Entry 7NDT (X-ray diffraction, 3.00 A resolution); this record covers chains AAA and CCC of the 10 polymer chains in the assembly.

[Chain AAA]
Molecule: HLA class I histocompatibility antigen, alpha chain E
From: Homo sapiens
UniProtKB: P13747 (HLAE_HUMAN); the author numbering skips numbers that UniProt does not, so the offset changes along the chain: 1-221 = UniProt 22-242; 226-280 = UniProt 243-297
Sequence (277 residues; each row starts with the number of its first residue; note: 4 numbers in that range are skipped by the numbering (no residue carries them; nothing is unmodelled there); numbering starts at 0):
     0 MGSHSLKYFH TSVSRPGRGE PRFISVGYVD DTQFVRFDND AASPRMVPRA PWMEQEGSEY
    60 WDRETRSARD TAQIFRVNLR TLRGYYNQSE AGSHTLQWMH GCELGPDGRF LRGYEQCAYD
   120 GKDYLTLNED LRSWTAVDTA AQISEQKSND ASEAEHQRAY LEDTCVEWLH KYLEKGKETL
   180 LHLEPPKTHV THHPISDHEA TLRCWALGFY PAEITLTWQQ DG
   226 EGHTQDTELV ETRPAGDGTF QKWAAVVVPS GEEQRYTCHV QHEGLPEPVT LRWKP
Unresolved in the structure: 0-1, 226-229
Sequence notes: initiating methionine (0); conflict Cys116 (Phe137 in P13747)
Disulfide bonds: Cys101-Cys164, Cys203-Cys263
Swiss-Prot annotation at these positions:
  - region: Lys279, Pro280 (Connecting peptide)
  - binding site (a peptide antigen): Tyr7, Glu63, Ser66, Asn77, Tyr84, Ser143, Lys146, Gln156, Tyr159, Tyr171
  - glycosylation: Asn86 (N-linked (GlcNAc...) asparagine)
From the paper describing this entry:
  - mutagenesis - Y84C, Y84C/A139C, S147C: increased stability
  - mutagenesis - S147C: unchanged binding to HLA-E-inhA- and HLA-E-UL40-specific TCRs
  - mutagenesis - S147C: abolished binding to HLA-E-Gag6V-specific TCRs

[Chain CCC]
Molecule: UL40(15-23 H4C)
Sequence (9 residues; row label = number of the first residue in the row):
     1 VMAPRTLIX
Modified / non-standard residues: QM8 (6-Sulfanyl-L-norleucine) at position 9

[Interface between chain AAA and chain CCC]
Pairs across the interface (42; chain AAA residue first):
  Leu5(AAA) with Val1(CCC)
  Tyr7(AAA) with Val1(CCC), hydrogen bond (side chain-backbone); Met2(CCC), hydrogen bond (side chain-backbone)
  His9(AAA) with Met2(CCC)
  Glu63(AAA) with Val1(CCC); Met2(CCC), hydrogen bond (side chain-backbone)
  Ser66(AAA) with Met2(CCC); Pro4(CCC)
  Ala67(AAA) with Met2(CCC)
  Thr70(AAA) with Met2(CCC)
  Ile73(AAA) with Thr6(CCC); Leu7(CCC); Ile8(CCC), hydrophobic
  Phe74(AAA) with Thr6(CCC)
  Asn77(AAA) with Leu7(CCC), hydrogen bond (side chain-backbone); Ile8(CCC); QM8_9(CCC), hydrogen bond (side chain-backbone)
  Thr80(AAA) with QM8_9(CCC)
  Leu81(AAA) with QM8_9(CCC)
  Tyr84(AAA) with QM8_9(CCC), hydrogen bond (side chain-backbone)
  Leu95(AAA) with QM8_9(CCC)
  Trp97(AAA) with Ala3(CCC), hydrophobic; Arg5(CCC); Thr6(CCC); Leu7(CCC)
  His99(AAA) with Met2(CCC); Ala3(CCC), hydrogen bond (side chain-backbone)
  Glu114(AAA) with Leu7(CCC)
  Cys116(AAA) with QM8_9(CCC), disulfide
  Leu124(AAA) with Leu7(CCC), hydrophobic
  Trp133(AAA) with Leu7(CCC), hydrophobic
  Ser143(AAA) with QM8_9(CCC), hydrogen bond (side chain-backbone)
  Ser147(AAA) with Leu7(CCC)
  Glu152(AAA) with Arg5(CCC), salt bridge
  His155(AAA) with Arg5(CCC)
  Gln156(AAA) with Arg5(CCC), hydrogen bond (side chain-backbone)
  Tyr159(AAA) with Val1(CCC), hydrogen bond (side chain-backbone); Met2(CCC); Ala3(CCC)
  Thr163(AAA) with Val1(CCC)
  Trp167(AAA) with Val1(CCC), hydrophobic
  Tyr171(AAA) with Val1(CCC), hydrogen bond (side chain-backbone)
Interface residues without a listed pair, chain AAA (35 interface residues in all): Phe33, Met45, Tyr59, Tyr123, Ala150, Ser151
Disulfides between the chains: Cys116(AAA)-QM8_9(CCC)

[Summary]
Chain AAA and chain CCC form an interface of 35 and 9 residues respectively; the contacts include 1 disulfide
bond, 11 hydrogen bonds and 1 salt bridge. Among the polar pairs are Glu152(AAA)-Arg5(CCC),
Tyr7(AAA)-Val1(CCC) and Tyr7(AAA)-Met2(CCC). The paper reports that Y84C, Y84C/A139C and S147C of chain AAA
increase stability; S147C of chain AAA abolishes binding to HLA-E-Gag6V-specific TCRs.
Chain AAA is HLA class I histocompatibility antigen, alpha chain E (Homo sapiens) and chain CCC is UL40(15-23
H4C); the structure, UL40:01 TCR in complex with HLA-E with a non-natural amino acid, was determined by X-ray
diffraction together with 6ZKW, 6ZKX, 6ZKY, 6ZKZ, 7NDQ and 7NDU from the same study.
